PDB entry 7FBJ | X-ray diffraction, 2.85 A resolution | chains A and B

== Chain A ==
Name: Spike protein S1
From: Severe acute respiratory syndrome coronavirus 2
Notes: fragment: receptor binding domain
Reference sequence: P0DTC2 (SPIKE_SARS2); numbering as in UniProt (aligned over 332-527)
Amino-acid sequence (230 residues; each row starts with the number of its first residue):
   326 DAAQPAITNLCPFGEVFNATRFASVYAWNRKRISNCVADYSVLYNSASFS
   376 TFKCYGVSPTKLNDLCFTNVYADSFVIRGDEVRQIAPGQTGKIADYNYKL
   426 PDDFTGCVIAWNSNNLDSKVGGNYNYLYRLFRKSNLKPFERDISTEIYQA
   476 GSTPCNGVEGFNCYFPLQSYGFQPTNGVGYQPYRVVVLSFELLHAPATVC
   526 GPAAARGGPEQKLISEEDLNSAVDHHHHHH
Disordered / not traced: 326-331, 531-555
Differences from the reference sequence: expression tag (326-331, 528-555)
UniProt features mapped onto this chain:
  - region: Arg403 to Asp405 (Integrin-binding motif), Asn448 to Phe456 (Immunodominant HLA epitope recognized by the CD8+)
  - glycosylation: Asn343 (N-linked (GlcNAc...) (complex) asparagine)
  - natural variant: Gly339 (G339D: In strain: Omicron/BA.1, Omicron/BA.2 and 4 more; G339H: In strain: Omicron/BA.2.75, Omicron/XBB.1.5 and 1 more), Arg346 (R346K: In strain: Mu/B.1.621; R346T: In strain: Omicron/BQ.1.1, Omicron/XBB.1.5 and 1 more), Leu368 (L368I: In strain: Omicron/XBB.1.5, Omicron/EG.5.1), Ser371 (S371F: In strain: Omicron/BA.2, Omicron/BA.2.12.1 and 6 more; S371L: In strain: Omicron/BA.1), Ser373 (S373P: In strain: Omicron/BA.1, Omicron/BA.2 and 7 more), Ser375 (S375F: In strain: Omicron/BA.1, Omicron/BA.2 and 7 more), Thr376 (T376A: In strain: Omicron/BA.2, Omicron/BA.2.12.1 and 5 more), Asp405 (D405N: In strain: Omicron/BA.2, Omicron/BA.2.12.1 and 6 more), Arg408 (R408S: In strain: Omicron/BA.2, Omicron/BA.2.12.1 and 6 more), Lys417 (K417N: In strain: Beta/B.1.351, Omicron/BA.1 and 8 more; K417T: In strain: Gamma/P.1), Asn440 (N440K: In strain: Omicron/BA.1, Omicron/BA.2 and 7 more), Lys444 (K444T: In strain: Omicron/BQ.1.1), 16 further natural variant entries in UniProt
  - mutagenesis: Asn343 (N343Q: Reduced viral infectivity), Leu452 (L452R: Increased resistance to neutralizing antibodies. Decreases HLA binding to NF9 epitope. Increased binding affinity to human ACE2), Tyr453 (Y453F: Decreased HLA binding to NF9 epitope. Increased binding affinity to human ACE2), Ala475 (A475V: Increased resistance to neutralizing antibodies), Val483 (V483A: Increased resistance to neutralizing antibodies), Glu484 (E484D: Increased replication in human TMEM106B overexpressing cells), Phe490 (F490L: Increased resistance to neutralizing antibodies and human covalescent sera neutralization), Gln493 (Q493N: Reduced host ACE2-binding affinity in vitro; Q493Y: Reduced host ACE2-binding affinity in vitro), Asn501 (N501T: Reduced host ACE2-binding affinity in vitro; N501Y: Increased binding affinity to human ACE2), His519 (H519P: Increased resistance to human covalescent sera neutralization)
Cystine bridges: Cys336-Cys361, Cys379-Cys432, Cys391-Cys525, Cys480-Cys488
Covalently attached groups: N-acetylglucosamine (NAG) linked to Asn343

== Chain B ==
Name: New antigen receptor variable domain
From: Chiloscyllium plagiosum
Amino-acid sequence (127 residues; row label = number of the first residue in the row; numbers below 1 keep their minus sign (Met-3 is residue -3)):
    -3 MAMAERVEQTPTTTTKETGESLTINCVLRDSSCALDSTYWYFTKKGATKK
    47 ESLSNGGRYAETVNKASKSFSLRISDLRVEDSGTYHCRAYSLSAGMCAWM
    97 GYIEGGGTIVTVNSSGSSGLEHHHHHH
Disordered / not traced: -3 to -1, 111-123
Cystine bridges: Cys22-Cys83, Cys29-Cys93

== Chain A / chain B interface ==
Contacting residue pairs (28; chain A residue first):
  Tyr369(A) with Arg84(B); Tyr86(B); Leu88(B); Tyr98(B), hydrogen bond (backbone-side chain)
  Ala372(A) with Tyr37(B), hydrophobic; Lys46(B), hydrogen bond (backbone-side chain); Arg84(B)
  Phe374(A) with Arg84(B), hydrogen bond (backbone-side chain); Tyr98(B); Glu100(B)
  Ser375(A) with Ile99(B); Glu100(B), hydrogen bond (backbone-backbone)
  Thr376(A) with Tyr98(B); Ile99(B)
  Phe377(A) with Gly97(B); Tyr98(B), hydrogen bond (backbone-backbone)
  Lys378(A) with Glu1(B), salt bridge; Trp95(B); Met96(B)
  Cys379(A) with Trp95(B); Met96(B), hydrogen bond (backbone-backbone)
  Tyr380(A) with Ala94(B); Trp95(B)
  Ser383(A) with Met96(B)
  Pro384(A) with Met96(B)
  Arg408(A) with Ala0(B); Glu1(B)
  Val503(A) with Gly102(B)
Also at the interface, not in a pair above, chain A (17 interface residues in all): Leu368, Ser373, Gly381, Val382
From the paper, about this interface:
  - interface residues, chain A: Tyr365(A)
  - interface residues, chain B: Trp95(B), Tyr98(B)

== Overview ==
Chain A and chain B form an interface of 17 and 15 residues respectively; the contacts include 6 hydrogen
bonds and 1 salt bridge. Among the polar pairs are Lys378(A)-Glu1(B), Tyr369(A)-Tyr98(B) and
Ala372(A)-Lys46(B). N-acetylglucosamine is covalently linked to Asn343(A). From UniProt: 10 mutagenesis sites
on chain A. From the paper: interface residues Tyr365(A) and Trp95(B) among others.
Here chain A is Spike protein S1 (Severe acute respiratory syndrome coronavirus 2) and chain B is New antigen
receptor variable domain (Chiloscyllium plagiosum). Entry 7FBJ (Crystal structure of SARS-CoV-2 receptor
binding domain in complex with neutralizing nanobody 17F6) was determined by X-ray diffraction, deposited
together with 7FBK.
